PDB entry 5C1D | X-ray diffraction, 2.05 A resolution | chains A and C

== Chain A ==
Protein: UDP-N-acetylglucosamine--peptide N-acetylglucosaminyltransferase 110 kDa subunit
Organism: Homo sapiens
Notes: EC 2.4.1.255
UniProtKB: O15294 (OGT1_HUMAN), isoform O15294-3; numbering as in UniProt (aligned over 313-1031)
Chain sequence (723 residues; row label = number of the first residue in the row):
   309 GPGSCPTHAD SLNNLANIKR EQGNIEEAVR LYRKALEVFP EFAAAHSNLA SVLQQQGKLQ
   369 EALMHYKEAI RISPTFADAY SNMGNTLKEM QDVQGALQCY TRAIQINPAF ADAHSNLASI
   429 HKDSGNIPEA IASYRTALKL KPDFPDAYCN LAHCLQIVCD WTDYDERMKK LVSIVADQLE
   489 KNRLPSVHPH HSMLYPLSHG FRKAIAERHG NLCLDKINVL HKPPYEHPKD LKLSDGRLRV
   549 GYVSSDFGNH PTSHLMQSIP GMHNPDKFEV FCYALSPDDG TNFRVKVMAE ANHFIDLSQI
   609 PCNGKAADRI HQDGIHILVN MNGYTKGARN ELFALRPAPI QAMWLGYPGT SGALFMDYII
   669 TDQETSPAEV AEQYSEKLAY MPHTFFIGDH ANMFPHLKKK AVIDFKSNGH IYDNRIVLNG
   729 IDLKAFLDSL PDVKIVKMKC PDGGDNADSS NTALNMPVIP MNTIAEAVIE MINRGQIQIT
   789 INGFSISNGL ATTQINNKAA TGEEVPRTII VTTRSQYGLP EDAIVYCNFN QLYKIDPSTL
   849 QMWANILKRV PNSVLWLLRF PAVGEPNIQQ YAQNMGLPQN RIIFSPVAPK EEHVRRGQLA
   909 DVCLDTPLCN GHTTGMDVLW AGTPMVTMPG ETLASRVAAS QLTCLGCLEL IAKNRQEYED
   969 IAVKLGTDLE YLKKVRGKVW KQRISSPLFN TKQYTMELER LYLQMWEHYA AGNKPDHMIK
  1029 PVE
Disordered / not traced: 309-314, 716-718, 747-761, 1028-1031
Differences from the reference sequence: expression tag (309-312)
Residues lining bound ligands: 12V ((2S,3R,4R,5S,6R)-3-(acetylamino)-4,5-dihydroxy-6-(hydroxymethyl)tetrahydro-2H-thiopyran-2-yl [(2R,3S,4R,5R)-5-(2,4-dioxo-3,4-dihydropyrimidin-1(2H)-yl)-3,4-dihydroxytetrahydrofuran-2-yl]methyl dihydrogen diphosphate): His498, His558, Pro559, Thr560, His562, Leu563, Leu653, Gly654, Pro656, Phe694, Phe837, Asn838, Gln839, Tyr841, Lys842, Leu866, Phe868, Val895, Ala896, Pro897, Lys898, His901, Arg904, Cys917, Gly919, His920, Thr921, Thr922, Asp925
Swiss-Prot annotation at these positions:
  - binding site (UDP): Gln849

== Chain C ==
Protein: Retinoblastoma-like protein 2
UniProtKB: Q08999 (RBL2_HUMAN); residues 1-8 here correspond to UniProt positions 416-423 (UniProt number = residue number + 415)
Chain sequence (8 residues; row label = number of the first residue in the row):
     1 VTPVSTAA
Differences from the reference sequence: conflict Ala8 (Thr423 in Q08999)
Residues lining bound ligands: 12V ((2S,3R,4R,5S,6R)-3-(acetylamino)-4,5-dihydroxy-6-(hydroxymethyl)tetrahydro-2H-thiopyran-2-yl [(2R,3S,4R,5R)-5-(2,4-dioxo-3,4-dihydropyrimidin-1(2H)-yl)-3,4-dihydroxytetrahydrofuran-2-yl]methyl dihydrogen diphosphate): Thr2, Pro3, Val4, Ser5
Swiss-Prot annotation at these positions:
  - modified residue: Thr2 (Phosphothreonine)
  - glycosylation: Ser5 (O-linked (GlcNAc) serine)

== Interface between chain A and chain C ==
Pairs across the interface (20):
  His496(A) - Ala7(C)
  His496(A) - Ala8(C)
  His498(A) - Ala7(C)
  His499(A) - Ala7(C)
  Asn557(A) - Pro3(C)
  His558(A) - Pro3(C)
  His558(A) - Val4(C)  hydrogen bond (side chain-backbone)
  Pro559(A) - Pro3(C)
  Tyr632(A) - Ala7(C)
  Tyr632(A) - Ala8(C)  hydrogen bond (backbone-backbone)
  Thr633(A) - Thr6(C)
  Thr633(A) - Ala7(C)
  Thr633(A) - Ala8(C)
  Lys634(A) - Thr6(C)  hydrogen bond (backbone-backbone)
  Lys634(A) - Ala7(C)
  Lys634(A) - Ala8(C)
  Gln839(A) - Val4(C)
  Phe868(A) - Thr2(C)
  Phe868(A) - Val4(C)  hydrophobic
  Val895(A) - Thr2(C)
Other interface residues (no listed pair), chain C (7 interface residues in all): Ser5
The authors on this interface:
  - interface residues, chain A: Tyr632(A)

== In short ==
12 residues of chain A face 7 of chain C across their interface, with 3 hydrogen bonds. Polar pairs include
His558(A)-Val4(C), Tyr632(A)-Ala8(C) and Lys634(A)-Thr6(C). Compound 12V is bound between chain A and chain C.
From UniProt: UDP-binding residue Gln849(A) on chain A. From the paper: the interface residue Tyr632(A).
Here chain A is UDP-N-acetylglucosamine--peptide N-acetylglucosaminyltransferase 110 kDa subunit (Homo
sapiens) and chain C is Retinoblastoma-like protein 2. Entry 5C1D (Human OGT in complex with UDP-5S-GlcNAc and
substrate peptide (RB2L)) was determined by X-ray diffraction together with 4XI9, 4XIF and 5BNW from the same
study.
